PDB entry 7VJU | X-ray diffraction, 2.27 A resolution | chains C and E of the 6 polymer chains in the assembly

Chain C (and E):
Molecule: Rieske (2Fe-2S) domain protein
From: Comamonas testosteroni (strain DSM 14576 / KF-1)
Notes: chain E of this document is another copy of the same molecule, construct and numbering; everything in this record applies to it too
UniProt: B7WRJ9 (B7WRJ9_COMTK); numbering as in UniProt (aligned over 1-413)
Sequence (413 residues; row label = number of the first residue in the row):
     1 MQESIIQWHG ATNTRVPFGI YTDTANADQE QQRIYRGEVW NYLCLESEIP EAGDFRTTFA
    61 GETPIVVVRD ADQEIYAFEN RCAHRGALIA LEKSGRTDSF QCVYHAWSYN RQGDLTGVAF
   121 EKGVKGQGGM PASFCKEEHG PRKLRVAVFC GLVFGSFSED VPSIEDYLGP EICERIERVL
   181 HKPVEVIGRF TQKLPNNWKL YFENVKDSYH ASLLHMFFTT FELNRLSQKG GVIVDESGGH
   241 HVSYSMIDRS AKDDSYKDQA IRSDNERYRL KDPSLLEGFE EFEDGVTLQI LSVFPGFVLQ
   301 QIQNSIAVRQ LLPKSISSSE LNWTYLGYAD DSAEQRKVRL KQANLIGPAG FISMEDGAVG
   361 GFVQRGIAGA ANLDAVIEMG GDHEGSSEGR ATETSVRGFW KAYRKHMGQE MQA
Not modelled in the structure: 1-4, 247-262 (chain E: 1-4, 221-227, 247-268, 412-413)
Ion coordination: 2Fe-2S cluster Fe: Cys-82, His-84, Cys-102, His-105; Fe2+: His-210, His-215, Asp-356
Ligand contacts: 2Fe-2S cluster (FES): Cys-82, His-84, Arg-85, Gly-86, Ala-87, Cys-102, Tyr-104, His-105, Ala-106, Trp-107

Chain C / chain E interface:
Contacting residue pairs - 66 pairs, chain C then chain E:
  Gln-32(C) with Asn-372(E), hydrogen bond
  Arg-36(C) with Gly-369(E), hydrogen bond (side chain-backbone)
  Glu-62(C) with Ala-368(E); Gly-369(E)
  Thr-63(C) with Gly-369(E)
  Pro-64(C) with Arg-365(E); Gly-366(E)
  Glu-79(C) with Ala-370(E)
  Arg-81(C) with Gly-366(E); Ala-370(E); Leu-373(E)
  His-84(C) with Tyr-209(E); Ala-375(E); Val-376(E), hydrogen bond (backbone-backbone); Glu-393(E), salt bridge
  Arg-85(C) with Phe-18(E); Glu-203(E), salt bridge; Asp-207(E), salt bridge; Val-363(E); Ile-377(E)
  Gly-86(C) with Phe-18(E); Phe-362(E); Val-363(E); Gly-366(E); Ile-367(E)
  Ala-87(C) with Phe-362(E); Val-363(E)
  Leu-88(C) with Phe-362(E), hydrogen bond (backbone-backbone); Arg-365(E); Gly-366(E)
  Leu-91(C) with Phe-362(E), hydrophobic
  Val-103(C) with Leu-214(E)
  Tyr-104(C) with Asn-204(E), hydrogen bond; Asp-207(E); His-210(E); Leu-214(E); Val-359(E), hydrophobic
  His-105(C) with Asp-207(E), salt bridge; Tyr-209(E); His-210(E); Leu-213(E)
  Trp-107(C) with Tyr-209(E), hydrogen bond
  Val-118(C) with Tyr-209(E)
  Ala-119(C) with Tyr-209(E), hydrogen bond (backbone-side chain); Leu-213(E), hydrophobic; Met-379(E)
  Phe-120(C) with Tyr-209(E), hydrophobic; Met-379(E); Arg-390(E); Ala-391(E), hydrophobic
  Val-124(C) with Arg-390(E)
  Lys-125(C) with Gly-389(E); Arg-390(E)
  Gln-127(C) with Glu-388(E), hydrogen bond
  Gly-128(C) with Ala-391(E)
  Gly-129(C) with Glu-378(E); Met-379(E); Gly-380(E), hydrogen bond (backbone-backbone); Ala-391(E), hydrogen bond (backbone-backbone)
  Met-130(C) with Glu-378(E); Met-379(E), hydrophobic
  Pro-131(C) with Glu-378(E)
  Phe-134(C) with Glu-378(E)
  His-139(C) with Val-376(E)
  Arg-142(C) with Gly-369(E), hydrogen bond (side chain-backbone); Leu-373(E)
Interface residues without a listed pair, chain C (34 interface residues in all): Asn-80, Ala-83, Ala-106, Gly-123
Interface residues without a listed pair, chain E (34 interface residues in all): Arg-15, Leu-200, Gly-381, Ser-387

Overview:
Chain C and chain E each contribute 34 residues to their interface, with 11 hydrogen bonds and 4 salt bridges.
Polar pairs include His-84(C)/Glu-393(E), Arg-85(C)/Glu-203(E) and Arg-85(C)/Asp-207(E). Ligands of chain C:
2Fe-2S cluster.
Chain C and chain E are both Rieske (2Fe-2S) domain protein (Comamonas testosteroni (strain DSM 14576 /
KF-1)); the structure, Crystal Structure of terephthalate dioxygenase from Comamonas testosteroni KF1, was
determined by X-ray diffraction.
